7PKZ - chains OB and PB of the 78 polymer chains in the assembly; structure by electron microscopy, 9.80 A resolution (very low resolution: no residue pairs are listed; an interface is given only as per-side residue counts).

# Chain OB (and PB)
Protein: Major vault protein
Organism: Rattus norvegicus
Notes: chain PB of this document is another copy of the same molecule, construct and numbering; everything in this record applies to it too
UniProtKB: Q62667 (MVP_RAT); residues 1-861 here = UniProt positions 1-861
Amino-acid sequence (861 residues; row label = number of the first residue in the row):
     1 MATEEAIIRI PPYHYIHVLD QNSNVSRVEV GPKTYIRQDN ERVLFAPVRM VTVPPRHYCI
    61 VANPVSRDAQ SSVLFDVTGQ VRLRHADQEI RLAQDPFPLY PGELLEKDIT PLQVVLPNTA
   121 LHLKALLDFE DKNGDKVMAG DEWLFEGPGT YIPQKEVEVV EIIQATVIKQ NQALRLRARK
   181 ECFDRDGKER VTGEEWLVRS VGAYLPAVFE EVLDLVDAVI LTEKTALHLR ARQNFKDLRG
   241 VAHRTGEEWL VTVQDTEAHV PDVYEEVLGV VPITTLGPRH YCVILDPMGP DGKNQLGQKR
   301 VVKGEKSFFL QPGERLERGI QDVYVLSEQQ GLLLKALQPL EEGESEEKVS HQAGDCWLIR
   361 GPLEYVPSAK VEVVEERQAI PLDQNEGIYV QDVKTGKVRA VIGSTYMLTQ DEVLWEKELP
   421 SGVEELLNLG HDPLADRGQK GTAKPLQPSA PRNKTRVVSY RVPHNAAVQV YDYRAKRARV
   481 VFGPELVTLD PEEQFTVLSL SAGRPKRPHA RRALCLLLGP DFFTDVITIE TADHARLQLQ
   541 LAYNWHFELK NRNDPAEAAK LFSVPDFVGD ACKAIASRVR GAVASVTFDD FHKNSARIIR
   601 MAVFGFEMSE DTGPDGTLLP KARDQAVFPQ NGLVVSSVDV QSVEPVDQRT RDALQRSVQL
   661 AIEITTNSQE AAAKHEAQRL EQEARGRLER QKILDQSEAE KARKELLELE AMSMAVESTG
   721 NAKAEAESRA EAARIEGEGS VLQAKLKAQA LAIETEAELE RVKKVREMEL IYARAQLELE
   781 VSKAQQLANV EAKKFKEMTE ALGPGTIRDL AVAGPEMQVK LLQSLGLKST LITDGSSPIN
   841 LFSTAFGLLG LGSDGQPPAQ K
Not modelled in the structure: 1-4, 429-448, 610-618, 816-861
Differences from the reference sequence: conflict A69 (Thr in Q62667), V77 (Ile in Q62667), L104 (Val in Q62667), D186 (Glu in Q62667), E189 (Gly in Q62667), R232 (Leu in Q62667), K236 (Arg in Q62667), A242 (Leu in Q62667)
What the authors report for this chain:
  - mutagenesis - D39A (Tm = 59 degC): unchanged stability
  - mutagenesis - E4K/E5K/I7N/D39K, I7K (Tm = 56 degC): decreased stability

# Interface between chain OB and chain PB
At this resolution (10 A) residue pairs are not listed: 159 residues of chain OB and 180 of chain PB lie at the interface.

# Summary
159 residues of chain OB face 180 of chain PB across their interface. From the paper: E4K/E5K/I7N/D39K and I7K
of chain OB reduce stability; D39A of chain OB leaves stability unchanged.
Chain OB and chain PB are both Major vault protein (Rattus norvegicus); the structure, Vault structure in
committed conformation, was determined by electron microscopy together with 7PKY and 7PKR from the same study.
